Entry 8W0P (electron microscopy, 3.26 A resolution); this record covers chains B and C of the 3 polymer chains in the assembly.

# Chain B
Protein: RM.BsaXI
Organism: Geobacillus stearothermophilus
Notes: EC 2.1.1.72
Reference sequence: A0A4D7QEP1 (A0A4D7QEP1_GEOKU); residue numbers follow UniProt; this construct covers 1-916
Amino-acid sequence (916 residues; row label = number of the first residue in the row):
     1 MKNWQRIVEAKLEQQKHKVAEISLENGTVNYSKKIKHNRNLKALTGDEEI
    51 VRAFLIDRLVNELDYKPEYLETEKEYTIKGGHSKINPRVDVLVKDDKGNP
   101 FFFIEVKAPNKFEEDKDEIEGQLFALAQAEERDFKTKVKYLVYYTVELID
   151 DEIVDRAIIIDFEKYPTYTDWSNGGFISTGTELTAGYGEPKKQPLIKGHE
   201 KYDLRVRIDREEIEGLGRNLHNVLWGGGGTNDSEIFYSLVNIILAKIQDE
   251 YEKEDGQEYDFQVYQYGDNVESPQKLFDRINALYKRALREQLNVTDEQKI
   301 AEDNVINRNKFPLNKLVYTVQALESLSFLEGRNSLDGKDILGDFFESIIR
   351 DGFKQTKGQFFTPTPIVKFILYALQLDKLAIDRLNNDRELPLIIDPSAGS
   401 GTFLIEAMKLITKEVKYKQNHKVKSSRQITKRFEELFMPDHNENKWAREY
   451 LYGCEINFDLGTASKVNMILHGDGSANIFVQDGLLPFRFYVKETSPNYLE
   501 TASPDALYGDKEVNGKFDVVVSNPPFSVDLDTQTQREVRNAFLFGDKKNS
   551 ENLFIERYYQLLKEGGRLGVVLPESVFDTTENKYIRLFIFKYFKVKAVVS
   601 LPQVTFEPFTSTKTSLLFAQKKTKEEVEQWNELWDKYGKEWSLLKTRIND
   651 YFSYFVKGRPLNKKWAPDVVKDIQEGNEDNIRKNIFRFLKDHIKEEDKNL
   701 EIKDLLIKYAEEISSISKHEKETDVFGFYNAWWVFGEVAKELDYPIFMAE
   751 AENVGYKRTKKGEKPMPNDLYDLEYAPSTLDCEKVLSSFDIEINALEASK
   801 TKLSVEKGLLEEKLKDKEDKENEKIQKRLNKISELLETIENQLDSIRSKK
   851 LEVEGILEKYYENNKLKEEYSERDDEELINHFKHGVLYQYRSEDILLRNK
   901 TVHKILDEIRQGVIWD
Construct notes: conflict V146 (Ile in A0A4D7QEP1), L292 (Ile in A0A4D7QEP1), G912 (Glu in A0A4D7QEP1)
Small-molecule neighbours: S-adenosylmethionine (SAM): G358, Q359, F360, F361, T362, P396, S397, A398, G399, S400, G401, T402, F403, C454, E455, I456, D482, G483, L484, N523, P525, V528, F554

# Chain C
Protein: S.BsaXI
Organism: Geobacillus stearothermophilus
Reference sequence: A0A226QBA7 (A0A226QBA7_9BACI); residues 1-476 here = UniProt positions 1-476
Amino-acid sequence (476 residues; row label = number of the first residue in the row):
     1 MGLIQRRNFSTFASEPSVRFDFNYMKSVTPTTEEYYTYKSLFEVVPSTVP
    51 TLDESEPFKYAEIGHVSKNGEVFPVTLSFEDRDELNEDLFKKIEKGDIFL
   101 PERGNILISAIRPYLNKIVLIKEDDKTDIYFTKAFIQIKPLINSRILYYA
   151 LRTIFSEKINAVSRQGKGYPTLKEDDLKTIQFSKKVIDNLLAKEEELISN
   201 IDALEKDIKELKSIQRSKKEIVDEVFSSHFNINMVELMALDSQRRVDVGL
   251 SSISSLNSTIRYSYRWNKMKLIQKYLYRDIDCIEPLGKYILSSNNGWSPE
   301 SVVGGEGIPILGQEHLEFDGVLNVSPTKATTKTKNNMENFFIQEGDLFIS
   351 RGNTVDLVGLACVVETEVTEDIIYPDLYIRLKIDEKVIHKKYLALLFNSF
   401 FGRLYFKYVSKGKNQTMVKISSNELLNYYLPIPPMEEQLEIVGKIEEQIG
   451 AQNEIEKQIEEKRNQIRVIIEETARS
Disordered / not traced: 1
Construct notes: conflict K126 (Glu in A0A226QBA7), E437 (Gln in A0A226QBA7)

# Chain B / chain C interface
Residue-residue contacts - 57 pairs, chain B then chain C:
  E574(B) with S263(C), hydrogen bond
  F577(B) with R261(C); Y262(C)
  D578(B) with R261(C), salt bridge
  T580(B) with T259(C)
  K583(B) with T259(C)
  R586(B) with T259(C), hydrogen bond (side chain-backbone); I260(C), hydrogen bond (side chain-backbone); R261(C); Y262(C)
  I589(B) with Y262(C)
  F590(B) with L250(C), hydrophobic; Y262(C), hydrophobic
  Q603(B) with G412(C), hydrogen bond (side chain-backbone); K413(C); N414(C)
  S611(B) with K413(C)
  K613(B) with R265(C)
  D691(B) with S254(C); S255(C); L256(C)
  H692(B) with L256(C)
  K694(B) with I283(C)
  E696(B) with C282(C), hydrogen bond
  W732(B) with S254(C), hydrogen bond; N257(C); S258(C)
  F735(B) with S254(C); I260(C), hydrophobic
  G736(B) with S254(C)
  A739(B) with L250(C), hydrophobic; S251(C)
  L742(B) with L250(C)
  D743(B) with G249(C); L250(C), hydrogen bond (side chain-backbone); S251(C), hydrogen bond (side chain-backbone)
  Y744(B) with G249(C); L250(C), hydrogen bond (backbone-backbone)
  P745(B) with V248(C)
  I746(B) with V246(C); D247(C); V248(C), hydrogen bond (backbone-backbone)
  F747(B) with R245(C); V246(C); D247(C)
  M748(B) with R245(C); V246(C), hydrogen bond (backbone-backbone); V248(C), hydrophobic; S263(C); Y264(C); N267(C), hydrogen bond
  A749(B) with R244(C)
  E750(B) with R244(C), hydrogen bond (backbone-backbone); Y264(C); R265(C), salt bridge
  E752(B) with R244(C)
  E908(B) with R245(C)
Other interface residues (no listed pair), chain B (34 interface residues in all): V598, S600, T612, K740
Other interface residues (no listed pair), chain C (28 interface residues in all): K411, Y429

# Summary
Chain B and chain C form an interface of 34 and 28 residues respectively; the contacts include 13 hydrogen
bonds and 2 salt bridges. Among the polar pairs are D578(B)-R261(C), E750(B)-R265(C) and E574(B)-S263(C).
Ligands of chain B: S-adenosylmethionine.
Here chain B is RM.BsaXI and chain C is S.BsaXI, both from Geobacillus stearothermophilus. Entry 8W0P (BsaXI
-- Type IIB R-M system) was determined by electron microscopy.
